Entry 9F6D (electron microscopy, 3.60 A resolution); this record covers chains C and D of the 6 polymer chains in the assembly.

# Chain C (and D)
Molecule: Proliferating cell nuclear antigen
Source organism: Homo sapiens
Notes: chain D of this document is another copy of the same molecule, construct and numbering; everything in this record applies to it too
UniProt: P12004 (PCNA_HUMAN); residue numbers follow UniProt; this construct covers 1-261
Sequence (261 residues; each row starts with the number of its first residue):
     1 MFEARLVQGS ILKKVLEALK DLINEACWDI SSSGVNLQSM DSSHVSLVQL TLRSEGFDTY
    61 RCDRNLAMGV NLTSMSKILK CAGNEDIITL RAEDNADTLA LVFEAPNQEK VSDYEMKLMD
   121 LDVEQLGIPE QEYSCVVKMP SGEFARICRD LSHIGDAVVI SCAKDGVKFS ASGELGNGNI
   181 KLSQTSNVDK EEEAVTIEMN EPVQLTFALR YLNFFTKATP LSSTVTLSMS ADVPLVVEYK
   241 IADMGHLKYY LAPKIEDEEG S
Unresolved in the structure: 259-261 (chain D: 260-261)
Curated features (UniProtKB/Swiss-Prot):
  - DNA-binding region: Arg61 to Lys80
  - modified residue: Lys14 (N6-acetyllysine), Lys77 (N6-acetyllysine), Lys80 (N6-acetyllysine), Tyr211 (Phosphotyrosine), Lys248 (N6-acetyllysine)
  - cross-link (Glycyl lysine isopeptide (Lys-Gly)): Lys164 (interchain with G-Cter in SUMO2), Lys254 (interchain with G-Cter in SUMO2)
  - natural variant: Ser228 (S228I: In ATLD2)
  - mutagenesis: Lys13 (K13R: Inhibits acetylation, recruitment to DNA damage sites, inducible ubiquitination and protein degradation, DNA replication and repair synthesis efficiencies, but homotrimer formation, nuclear ...), Lys14 (K14R: Inhibits acetylation, recruitment to DNA damage sites, inducible ubiquitination and protein degradation, DNA replication and repair synthesis efficiencies, but homotrimer formation, nuclear ...), Lys20 (K20R: Inhibits acetylation, recruitment to DNA damage sites, inducible ubiquitination and protein degradation, DNA replication and repair synthesis efficiencies, but homotrimer formation, nuclear ...), Met40 (M40A: Complete loss of interaction with UHRF2), Ser43 to Val45 (No effect on POLD3-binding. Impairs binding to ALKBH2), Lys77 (K77A: Inhibits recruitment to DNA damage sites, but nuclear localization is similar as the wild-type; in association with A-80 ...), Lys80 (K80A: Inhibits recruitment to DNA damage sites, but nuclear localization is similar as the wild-type; in association with A-77 ...), Gln125 to Ile128 (Strong decrease in POLD3-binding. Impairs binding to ALKBH2), Ile128 (I128A: Complete loss of interaction with UHRF2), Lys164 (K164R: Abolishes ubiquitination. No effect on interaction with SHPRH), Val188 to Lys190 (No effect on POLD3-binding. No effect on ALKBH2-binding), Tyr211 (Y211F: Alters chromatin-associated PCNA stability and its function in DNA replication and repair), 3 further mutagenesis entries in UniProt

# Chain C / chain D interface
Residue-residue contacts - 24 pairs, chain C then chain D:
  Lys77(C) - Leu175(D)
  Ile78(C) - Ile154(D)  hydrophobic
  Cys81(C) - Asp150(D)  hydrogen bond
  Asn107(C) - Glu193(D)  hydrogen bond
  Glu109(C) - Lys181(D)
  Glu109(C) - Leu182(D)
  Glu109(C) - Ser183(D)  hydrogen bond (backbone-backbone)
  Glu109(C) - Thr185(D)  hydrogen bond
  Glu109(C) - Ser186(D)
  Lys110(C) - Glu143(D)  salt bridge
  Lys110(C) - Lys181(D)
  Lys110(C) - Leu182(D)
  Val111(C) - Ile180(D)
  Val111(C) - Lys181(D)  hydrogen bond (backbone-backbone)
  Ser112(C) - Asn179(D)
  Ser112(C) - Ile180(D)
  Asp113(C) - Gly178(D)
  Asp113(C) - Asn179(D)  hydrogen bond (backbone-backbone)
  Tyr114(C) - Asn177(D)
  Tyr114(C) - Gly178(D)
  Tyr114(C) - Ile180(D)
  Glu115(C) - Gly176(D)
  Glu115(C) - Asn177(D)  hydrogen bond
  Met116(C) - Leu175(D)
Other interface residues (no listed pair), chain C (15 interface residues in all): Ser74, Lys80, Lys117
Other interface residues (no listed pair), chain D (17 interface residues in all): Arg146, Glu174

# Overview
The interface between chain C and chain D involves 15 residues on one side and 17 on the other, with 7
hydrogen bonds and 1 salt bridge. Polar pairs include Lys110(C)-Glu143(D), Cys81(C)-Asp150(D) and
Asn107(C)-Glu193(D). Curated annotation (UniProt) lists 23 mutagenesis sites on chain C.
Both chains are Proliferating cell nuclear antigen (Homo sapiens). Entry 9F6D (Human DNA polymerase epsilon
bound to DNA and PCNA (open conformation)) was determined by electron microscopy, deposited together with
9F6E, 9F6F, 9F6I, 9F6J, 9F6K and 9F6L.
